Entry 7MU2 (X-ray diffraction, 1.85 A resolution); this record covers chains A and B.

# Chain A
Name: WD repeat domain phosphoinositide-interacting protein 2
From: Homo sapiens
Chain sequence (324 residues; row label = number of the first residue in the row; note: 29 numbers in that range are skipped by the numbering (no residue carries them; nothing is unmodelled there)):
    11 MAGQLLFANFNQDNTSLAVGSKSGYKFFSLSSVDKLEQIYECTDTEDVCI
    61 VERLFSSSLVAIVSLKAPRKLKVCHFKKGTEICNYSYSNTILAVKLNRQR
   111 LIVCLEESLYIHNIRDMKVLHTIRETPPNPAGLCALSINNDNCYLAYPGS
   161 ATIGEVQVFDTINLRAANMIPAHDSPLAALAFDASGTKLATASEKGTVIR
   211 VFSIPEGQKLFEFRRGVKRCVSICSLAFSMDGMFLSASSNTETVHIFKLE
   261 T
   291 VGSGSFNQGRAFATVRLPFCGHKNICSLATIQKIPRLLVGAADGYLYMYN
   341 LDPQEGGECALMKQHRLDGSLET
Unresolved in the structure: 11-13, 291-298, 360-363
From the paper describing this entry:
  - mutagenesis - L69E, C93E: decreased stability
  - mutagenesis - K128E: unchanged binding to Autophagy-related protein 16-1 (chain B)
  - mutagenesis - H85E, I92E, R108E: increased localization to WIPI2 puncta
  - mutagenesis - K88E, R108E, R125E: decreased localization to PI3KC3-C1 and E3
  - mutagenesis - K88E, K128E: decreased binding to pure lipid membranes
  - mutagenesis - R108E, R125E: unchanged binding to pure lipid membranes
  - specificity-determining residues: H85 (by similarity / conservation)
  - mutagenesis - R108E, R125E: decreased catalytic activity on E3 membrane binding and LC3 lipidation
  - mutagenesis - H85E, I92E: abolished catalytic activity on E3 membrane binding and LC3 lipidation
  - mutagenesis - K88E: decreased catalytic activity on E3 recruitment and LC3 lipidation
  - mutagenesis - K128E: unchanged catalytic activity on LC3 lipidation
  - mutagenesis - K88E, R108E, R125E: decreased localization

# Chain B
Name: Autophagy-related protein 16-1
UniProt: E7EVC7 (E7EVC7_HUMAN); residue numbers follow UniProt; this construct covers 207-230
Chain sequence (25 residues; numbered 206 to 230; the number before each row is that of its first residue):
   206 YAENEKDSRRRQARLQKELAEAAKE
Unresolved in the structure: 206-209
Sequence notes: insertion (206)

# How chain A and chain B interact
Residue-residue contacts - 26 pairs, chain A then chain B:
  L64(A) with A228(B), hydrophobic
  F65(A) with E230(B)
  S67(A) with A227(B), hydrogen bond (side chain-backbone); A228(B); K229(B); E230(B)
  S68(A) with A227(B), hydrogen bond (backbone-backbone)
  L69(A) with A227(B), hydrogen bond (backbone-backbone)
  V83(A) with L224(B), hydrophobic
  H85(A) with A227(B)
  K88(A) with E226(B), salt bridge
  I92(A) with L220(B), hydrophobic; E223(B); L224(B), hydrophobic; A227(B), hydrophobic
  C93(A) with L220(B), hydrophobic
  R108(A) with E230(B), salt bridge
  I124(A) with L224(B)
  R125(A) with Q221(B); L224(B); A225(B)
  D126(A) with L220(B); Q221(B); L224(B)
  M127(A) with L224(B)
  K128(A) with Q217(B), hydrogen bond
Interface features reported in the paper:
  - specific contacts: S68(A)-A227(B) (backbone contact), R108(A)-E230(B) (salt bridge), K128(A)-Q217(B) (hydrogen bond), A228(B)-L69(A) (backbone contact)
  - interface residues, chain A: L64(A), F65(A), S67(A), S68(A), L69(A), V83(A), H85(A), K88(A), I92(A), C93(A), R108(A), I124(A), R125(A), M127(A), K128(A)
  - hot spots on chain A (mutagenesis) - H85E, K88E, I92E: abolished binding to Autophagy-related protein 16-1 (chain B)
  - hot spots on chain A (mutagenesis) - R125E: decreased binding to Autophagy-related protein 16-1 (chain B)
  - interface residues, chain B: L220(B), L224(B), E226(B), A227(B), A228(B)

# Overview
Chain A and chain B form an interface of 16 and 11 residues respectively; the contacts include 4 hydrogen
bonds and 2 salt bridges. Polar contacts include K88(A)-E226(B), R108(A)-E230(B) and S67(A)-A227(B). The
authors report backbone contacts between S68(A) and A227(B) and A228(B) and L69(A); a salt bridge between
R108(A) and E230(B); a hydrogen bond between K128(A) and Q217(B). The paper reports that H85E, I92E and R108E
of chain A increase localization to WIPI2 puncta; interface residues L64(A), F65(A) and L220(B) among others;
8 substitutions were tested in all.
Chain A is WD repeat domain phosphoinositide-interacting protein 2 (Homo sapiens) and chain B is
Autophagy-related protein 16-1; the structure, Crystal Structure of WIPI2 in complex with W2IR of ATG16L1, was
determined by X-ray diffraction.
